4POT - chains D and E of the 5 polymer chains in the assembly; structure by X-ray diffraction, 2.10 A resolution.

Chain D (and E):
Molecule: VP1
From: Human polyomavirus 9
Notes: chain E of this document is another copy of the same molecule, construct and numbering; everything in this record applies to it too
UniProtKB: E9NQ90 (E9NQ90_9POLY); residues 31-304 here correspond to UniProt positions 32-305 (UniProt number = residue number + 1)
Amino-acid sequence (278 residues; each row starts with the number of its first residue):
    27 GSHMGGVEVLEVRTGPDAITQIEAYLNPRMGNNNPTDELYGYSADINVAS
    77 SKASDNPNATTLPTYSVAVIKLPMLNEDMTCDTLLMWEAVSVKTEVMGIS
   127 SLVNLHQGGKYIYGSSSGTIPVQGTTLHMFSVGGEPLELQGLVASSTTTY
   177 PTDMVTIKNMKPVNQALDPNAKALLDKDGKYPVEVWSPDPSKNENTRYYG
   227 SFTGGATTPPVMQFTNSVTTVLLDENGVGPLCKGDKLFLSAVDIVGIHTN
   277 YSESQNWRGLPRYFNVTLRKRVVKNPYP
Disordered / not traced: 27-32, 303-304 (chain E: 27-32, 103, 303-304)
Construct notes: expression tag (27-30)
Bound ions: Ca2+ site 1: Glu49 (shared with Ser217(E) of chain E); Ca2+ site 2: Ser217 (shared with 1 residue of chain C)
Reported in the primary citation:
  - binding site for N-glycolyl-alpha-neuraminic acid: His274, Asn282
  - specificity-determining residues: Asp71, Ser280, Asn282
  - mutagenesis - N282V: decreased binding to 3GSLN
  - mutagenesis - N282V: decreased binding to 3SLN

Chain D / chain E interface:
Residue-residue contacts (111):
  Glu49(D) - Ser217(E)
  Tyr51(D) - Leu193(E)  hydrophobic
  Tyr51(D) - Pro195(E)
  Asn53(D) - Ala192(E)
  Asn53(D) - Leu193(E)  hydrogen bond (side chain-backbone)
  Pro61(D) - Pro188(E)
  Pro61(D) - Val189(E)  hydrogen bond (backbone-backbone)
  Asp63(D) - Pro188(E)
  Glu64(D) - Lys78(E)
  Glu64(D) - Gln191(E)  hydrogen bond (backbone-side chain)
  Leu65(D) - Gln191(E)
  Tyr66(D) - Pro188(E)
  Tyr66(D) - Val189(E)  hydrophobic
  Tyr66(D) - Gln191(E)  hydrogen bond (backbone-side chain)
  Tyr66(D) - Ala192(E)  hydrophobic
  Tyr68(D) - Ala170(E)  hydrogen bond (side chain-backbone)
  Lys119(D) - Glu251(E)  salt bridge
  Glu121(D) - Pro216(E)
  Glu121(D) - Tyr224(E)  hydrogen bond
  Met123(D) - Leu168(E)
  Met123(D) - Leu193(E)  hydrophobic
  Met123(D) - Pro216(E)  hydrophobic
  Gly124(D) - Leu168(E)
  Gly124(D) - Ser213(E)  hydrogen bond (backbone-side chain)
  Ile125(D) - Phe228(E)  hydrophobic
  Ser126(D) - Tyr91(E)
  Ser126(D) - Leu153(E)
  Ser126(D) - Val209(E)  hydrogen bond (side chain-backbone)
  Ser126(D) - Glu210(E)
  Ser126(D) - Trp212(E)  hydrogen bond (side chain-backbone)
  Ser126(D) - Ser213(E)
  Ser127(D) - Leu168(E)
  Ser127(D) - Glu210(E)
  Leu128(D) - Phe228(E)  hydrophobic
  Val129(D) - Thr151(E)
  Val129(D) - Glu210(E)
  Val129(D) - Phe228(E)  hydrophobic
  Val129(D) - Ile270(E)  hydrophobic
  Val129(D) - Trp283(E)  hydrophobic
  Asn130(D) - Ala170(E)
  Asn130(D) - Glu210(E)  hydrogen bond
  Leu131(D) - Ile72(E)
  Leu131(D) - Val74(E)
  Leu131(D) - Ile273(E)  hydrophobic
  Leu131(D) - Gln281(E)
  Leu131(D) - Trp283(E)  hydrophobic
  His132(D) - Ile72(E)
  His132(D) - Asn73(E)
  His132(D) - Val74(E)
  His132(D) - Ala75(E)  hydrogen bond (backbone-backbone)
  His132(D) - Asp81(E)  salt bridge
  His132(D) - Pro83(E)
  His132(D) - Leu88(E)
  His132(D) - Thr174(E)
  His132(D) - Glu210(E)  salt bridge
  Gln133(D) - Ala170(E)
  Gly134(D) - Ala75(E)
  Ile138(D) - Ala232(E)  hydrophobic
  Ile138(D) - Gln281(E)
  Tyr139(D) - Lys136(E)
  Tyr139(D) - Thr233(E)
  Tyr139(D) - Thr275(E)
  Tyr139(D) - Glu279(E)
  Tyr139(D) - Gln281(E)
  Gly140(D) - Glu279(E)  hydrogen bond (backbone-side chain)
  Ser142(D) - Ser278(E)
  Ser142(D) - Glu279(E)
  Ser142(D) - Ser280(E)
  Ser143(D) - Val74(E)
  Ser143(D) - Glu279(E)
  Ser143(D) - Gln281(E)
  Gly144(D) - Val74(E)
  Gly144(D) - Gln281(E)  hydrogen bond (backbone-side chain)
  Thr145(D) - Val74(E)
  Pro147(D) - Thr151(E)
  Pro147(D) - Gly231(E)
  Gln149(D) - Gly231(E)
  Gln149(D) - Ala232(E)
  Pro235(D) - Gly230(E)
  Pro235(D) - Thr234(E)
  Pro236(D) - Phe228(E)
  Pro236(D) - Thr229(E)
  Pro236(D) - Gly230(E)  hydrogen bond (backbone-backbone)
  Pro236(D) - Gly231(E)
  Val237(D) - Phe228(E)
  Val237(D) - Thr229(E)
  Met238(D) - Ser227(E)
  Met238(D) - Phe228(E)  hydrogen bond (backbone-backbone)
  Gln239(D) - Gly226(E)
  Gln239(D) - Ser227(E)  hydrogen bond
  Phe240(D) - Leu153(E)  hydrophobic
  Phe240(D) - Met155(E)  hydrophobic
  Phe240(D) - Pro214(E)
  Phe240(D) - Tyr225(E)
  Phe240(D) - Gly226(E)  hydrogen bond (backbone-backbone)
  Phe240(D) - Ser227(E)
  Thr241(D) - Tyr224(E)  hydrogen bond (side chain-backbone)
  Thr241(D) - Tyr225(E)
  Asn242(D) - Asn219(E)  hydrogen bond (side chain-backbone)
  Asn242(D) - Thr222(E)  hydrogen bond (side chain-backbone)
  Asn242(D) - Arg223(E)
  Asn242(D) - Tyr224(E)  hydrogen bond (side chain-backbone)
  Ser243(D) - Tyr225(E)
  Arg284(D) - Leu168(E)
  Arg284(D) - Val169(E)  hydrogen bond (side chain-backbone)
  Arg284(D) - Gln191(E)  hydrogen bond (side chain-backbone)
  Leu286(D) - Leu168(E)  hydrophobic
  Pro287(D) - Leu168(E)
  Pro287(D) - Leu193(E)  hydrophobic
  Tyr289(D) - Pro216(E)
  Tyr289(D) - Ser217(E)
Other interface residues (no listed pair), chain D (48 interface residues in all): Pro54, Thr62, Tyr137
Other interface residues (no listed pair), chain E (57 interface residues in all): Ile146, Gln149, His154, Ser171

Summary:
48 residues of chain D and 57 residues of chain E are in contact, with 23 hydrogen bonds and 3 salt bridges.
Polar contacts include Lys119(D)-Glu251(E), His132(D)-Asp81(E) and His132(D)-Glu210(E). The paper reports a
binding site for N-glycolyl-alpha-neuraminic acid at His274(D) and Asn282(D); N282V of chain D reduces binding
to 3GSLN.
Chain D and chain E are both VP1 (Human polyomavirus 9); the structure, Structure of Human Polyomavirus 9 VP1
pentamer in complex with N-glycolylneuraminic acid containing 3'-sialyllactosamine, was determined by X-ray
diffraction, deposited together with 4POQ, 4POR and 4POS.
